Entry 2VQW (X-ray diffraction, 3.00 A resolution); this record covers chain G.

# Chain G
Protein: Histone deacetylase 4
Organism: Homo sapiens
Notes: EC 3.5.1.98; fragment: catalytic domain, residues 648-1057
UniProt: P56524 (HDAC4_HUMAN); residues 4-413 here correspond to UniProt positions 648-1057 (UniProt number = residue number + 644)
Chain sequence (413 residues; numbered 1 to 413; the number before each row is that of its first residue):
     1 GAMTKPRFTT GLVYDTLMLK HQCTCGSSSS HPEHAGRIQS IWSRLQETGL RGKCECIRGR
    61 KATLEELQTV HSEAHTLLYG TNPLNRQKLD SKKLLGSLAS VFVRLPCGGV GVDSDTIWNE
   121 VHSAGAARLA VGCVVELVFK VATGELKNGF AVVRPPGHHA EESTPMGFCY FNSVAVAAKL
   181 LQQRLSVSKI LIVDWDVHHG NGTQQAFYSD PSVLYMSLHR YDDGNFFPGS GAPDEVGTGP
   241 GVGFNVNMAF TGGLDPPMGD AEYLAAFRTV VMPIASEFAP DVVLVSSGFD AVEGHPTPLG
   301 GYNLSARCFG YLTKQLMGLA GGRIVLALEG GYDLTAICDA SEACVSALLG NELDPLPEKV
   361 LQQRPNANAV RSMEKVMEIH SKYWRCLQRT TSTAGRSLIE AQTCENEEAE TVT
Unresolved in the structure: 1-6, 26-28, 85-99, 407-413
Differences from the reference sequence: engineered mutation Tyr-332 (His976 in P56524)
Bound ions: Zn2+ site 1: Cys-23, Cys-25, His-31, Cys-107; K+ site 1: Asp-194, Asp-196, His-198, Ser-217, Leu-218; Zn2+ site 2: Asp-196, His-198, Asp-290; K+ site 2: Phe-207, Asp-210, Val-213, Phe-244
Curated features (UniProtKB/Swiss-Prot):
  - motif: Glu-407 to Thr-413 (Nuclear export signal)
  - active site: His-159
  - binding site (Zn(2+)): Cys-23, Cys-25, His-31, Cys-107
Reported in the primary citation:
  - Zn2+ coordination: Cys-25, His-31
  - conformationally variable residues (loop rearrangement): His-21, His-34, Asp-115
  - mutagenesis - C25A/C56A, D115A: decreased catalytic activity
  - catalytic residues: Asp-115
  - mutagenesis - C25A/H31A: abolished catalytic activity on acetamide substrate
  - mutagenesis - C25A/H31A: abolished binding to HDAC3
  - mutagenesis - C56A: unchanged catalytic activity
  - interface residues: Asp-115

# Summary
The Zn2+ site 1 is built by Cys-23, Cys-25, His-31 and Cys-107. Asp-194, Asp-196, His-198, Ser-217 and Leu-218
coordinate K+ site 1. UniProt lists active-site residue His-159 and 4 Zn2+-binding residues. From the paper:
the catalytic residue Asp-115; C25A/C56A and D115A reduce catalytic activity; 4 substitutions were tested in
all.
Chain G is Histone deacetylase 4 (Homo sapiens); the structure, Structure of inhibitor-free HDAC4 catalytic
domain (with gain-of- function mutation His332Tyr), was determined by X-ray diffraction together with 2VQV,
2VQJ, 2VQM, 2VQO and 2VQQ from the same study.
